PDB entry 7OY4 | X-ray diffraction, 2.00 A resolution | chains A and B

# Chain A
Protein: Vitamin D3 receptor A
Organism: Danio rerio
Reference sequence: Q9PTN2 (VDRA_DANRE); residues 156-453 here = UniProt positions 156-453
Sequence (302 residues; row label = number of the first residue in the row):
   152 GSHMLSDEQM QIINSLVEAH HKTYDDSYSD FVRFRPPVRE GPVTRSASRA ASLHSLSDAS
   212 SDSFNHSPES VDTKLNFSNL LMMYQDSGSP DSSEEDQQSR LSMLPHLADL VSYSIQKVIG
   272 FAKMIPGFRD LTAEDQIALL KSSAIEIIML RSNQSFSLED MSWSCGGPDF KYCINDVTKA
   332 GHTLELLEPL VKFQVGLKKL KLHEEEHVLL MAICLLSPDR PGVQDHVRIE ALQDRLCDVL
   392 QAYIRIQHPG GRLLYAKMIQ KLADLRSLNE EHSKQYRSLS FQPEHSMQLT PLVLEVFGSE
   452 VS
Not modelled in the structure: 152-154, 191-250, 453
Construct notes: expression tag (152-155)
UniProt features mapped onto this chain:
  - region: Lys-274 to Lys-292 (Interaction with coactivator LXXLL motif)
  - motif: Pro-442 to Ser-450 (9aaTAD)
  - binding site (calcitriol): Tyr-175, Ser-265, Arg-302, Ser-306, His-333, His-423

# Chain B
Protein: Nuclear receptor coactivator 1
Notes: EC 2.3.1.48
Reference sequence: Q15788 (NCOA1_HUMAN); numbering as in UniProt (aligned over 686-700)
Sequence (15 residues; each row starts with the number of its first residue):
   686 RHKILHRLLQ EGSPS
Not modelled in the structure: 696-700
UniProt features mapped onto this chain:
  - motif: Leu-690 to Leu-694 (LXXLL motif 4)
  - modified residue: Ser-698 (Phosphoserine)
  - mutagenesis: Leu-693 to Leu-694 (Slightly affects interactions with steroid receptors. Abolishes interactions with steroid receptors; when associated with A-636; A-637; A-752 and A-753)

# Interface between chain A and chain B
Pairs across the interface (23; chain A residue first):
  Ile-270(A) with Leu-690(B), hydrophobic; Leu-693(B), hydrophobic
  Lys-274(A) with Leu-693(B), hydrogen bond (side chain-backbone); Leu-694(B); Gln-695(B)
  Phe-279(A) with Leu-694(B), hydrophobic
  Arg-280(A) with Leu-694(B); Gln-695(B), hydrogen bond
  Gln-287(A) with Leu-694(B)
  Ile-288(A) with His-687(B); His-691(B); Leu-694(B), hydrophobic
  Leu-291(A) with Leu-694(B), hydrophobic
  Lys-292(A) with His-687(B), hydrogen bond
  Pro-442(A) with Ile-689(B), hydrophobic
  Glu-446(A) with His-687(B); Lys-688(B), hydrogen bond (side chain-backbone); Ile-689(B), hydrogen bond (side chain-backbone); Leu-690(B), hydrogen bond (side chain-backbone)
  Val-447(A) with Leu-690(B), hydrophobic
  Glu-451(A) with His-687(B)
  Val-452(A) with Arg-686(B), hydrogen bond (backbone-side chain); His-687(B)
Also at the interface, not in a pair above, chain A (16 interface residues in all): Gln-267, Ala-284, Leu-443

# Summary
Chain A and chain B form an interface of 16 and 9 residues respectively, with 7 hydrogen bonds. Among the
polar pairs are Lys-274(A)/Leu-693(B), Arg-280(A)/Gln-695(B) and Lys-292(A)/His-687(B). Curated annotation
(UniProt) lists 6 calcitriol-binding residues on chain A; 2 mutagenesis sites on chain B.
Here chain A is Vitamin D3 receptor A (Danio rerio) and chain B is Nuclear receptor coactivator 1. Entry 7OY4
(VDR complex of a side-chain hydroxylated derivatives of lithocholic acid) was determined by X-ray diffraction
(same publication as 7OXZ).
